PDB entry 5F1H | X-ray diffraction, 1.82 A resolution | chain A

== Chain A ==
Molecule: Bromodomain-containing protein 9
Organism: Homo sapiens
Notes: fragment: Bromodomain
Reference sequence: Q9H8M2 (BRD9_HUMAN), isoform Q9H8M2-1; residue numbers follow UniProt; this construct covers 14-134
Chain sequence (123 residues; numbered 12 to 134; the number before each row is that of its first residue):
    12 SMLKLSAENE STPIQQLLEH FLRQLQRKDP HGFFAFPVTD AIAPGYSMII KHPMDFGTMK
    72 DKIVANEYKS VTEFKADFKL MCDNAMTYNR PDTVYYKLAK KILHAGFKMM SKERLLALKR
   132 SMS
Unresolved in the structure: 12-21
Differences from the reference sequence: expression tag (12-13)
Ligand contacts: 5U6 (4-[4-[(dimethylamino)methyl]-2,5-dimethoxy-phenyl]-2-methyl-2,7-naphthyridin-1-one): His42, Gly43, Phe44, Phe45, Phe47, Pro48, Val49, Ile53, Ala54, Tyr57, Ala96, Tyr99, Asn100, Tyr106
Reported in the primary citation:
  - binding site for 5U6: Phe44, Phe47, Ile53, Tyr57, Asn100, Tyr106
  - conformationally variable residues (side-chain flip): Phe47
  - mutagenesis - N100F: abolished binding to acetylated histone

== Overview ==
Bound to chain A: compound 5U6. From the paper: a binding site for 5U6 at Phe44, Phe47 and Ile53 among others;
N100F abolishes binding to acetylated histone.
Chain A is Bromodomain-containing protein 9 (Homo sapiens); the structure, Crystal structure of the BRD9
bromodamian in complex with BI-9564, was determined by X-ray diffraction together with 5EU1, 5F1L, 5F25 and
5F2P from the same study.
